Entry 8PSZ (electron microscopy, 2.42 A resolution); this record covers chains B and P of the 7 polymer chains in the assembly.

Chain B:
Protein: Putative PB1
Organism: Tilapia lake virus
UniProtKB: A0A1Y9SHW4 (A0A1Y9SHW4_9VIRU); numbering as in UniProt (aligned over 1-519)
Amino-acid sequence (519 residues; numbered 1 to 519; the number before each row is that of its first residue):
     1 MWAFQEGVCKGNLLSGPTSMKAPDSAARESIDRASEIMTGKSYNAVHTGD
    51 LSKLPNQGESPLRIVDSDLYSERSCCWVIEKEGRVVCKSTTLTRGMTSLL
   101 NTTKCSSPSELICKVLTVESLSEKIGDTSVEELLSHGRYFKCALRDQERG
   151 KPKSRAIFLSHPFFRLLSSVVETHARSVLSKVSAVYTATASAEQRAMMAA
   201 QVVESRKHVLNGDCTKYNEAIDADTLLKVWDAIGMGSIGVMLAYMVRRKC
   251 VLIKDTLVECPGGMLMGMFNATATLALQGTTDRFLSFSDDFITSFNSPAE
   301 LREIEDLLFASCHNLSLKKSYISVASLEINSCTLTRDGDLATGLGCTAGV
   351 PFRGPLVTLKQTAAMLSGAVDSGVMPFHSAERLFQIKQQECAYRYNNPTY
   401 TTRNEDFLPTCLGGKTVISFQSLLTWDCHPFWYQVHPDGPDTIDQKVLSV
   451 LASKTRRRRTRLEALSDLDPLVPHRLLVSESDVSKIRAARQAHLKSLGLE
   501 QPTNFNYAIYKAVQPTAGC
Disordered / not traced: 457-458, 516-519
Metal / ion sites: Mg2+ site 1: Gly212, Asp213, Asp290; Mg2+ site 2: Asp213, Cys214 (together with A0I)
Small-molecule neighbours: A0I ([(2R,3S,4R,5R)-5-(4-azanyl-2-oxidanylidene-pyrimidin-1-yl)-3,4-bis(oxidanyl)oxolan-2-yl]methoxy-N-[oxidanyl(phosphonooxy)phosphoryl]phosphonamidic acid): Arg145, Glu148, Lys151, Arg155, Asp213, Cys214, Thr215, Lys216, Tyr217, Asn218, Glu219, Met266, Gly267, Asn270, Ser288, Asp289, Ser316, Lys318, Lys319
What the authors report for this chain:
  - specificity-determining residues: Asn270 (proposed by the authors, not directly observed)

Chain P:
Molecule: Transcription-like product
Sequence (21 nucleotides; each row starts with the number of its first residue; note: 5 numbers in that range are skipped by the numbering (no residue carries them; nothing is unmodelled there); numbers below 1 keep their minus sign (A-4 is residue -4)):
    -4 AGAAUAUAAUA
    12 CCAAAUUUUA
Disordered / not traced: -4 to 3

How chain B and chain P interact:
Pairs across the interface (25; chain B residue first):
  Lys10(B) with U20(P), salt bridge to the phosphate; A21(P), salt bridge to the phosphate
  Asn12(B) with U20(P), hydrogen bond to the phosphate
  Pro55(B) with A4(P), phosphate contact; U5(P), phosphate contact
  Asn56(B) with A4(P), hydrogen bond to the sugar
  Gln57(B) with U5(P), hydrogen bond to the phosphate
  Ser67(B) with C13(P), sugar contact; A14(P), phosphate contact
  Tyr70(B) with A14(P), phosphate contact
  Glu72(B) with A15(P), phosphate contact
  Arg73(B) with A15(P), salt bridge to the phosphate
  Arg149(B) with U19(P), salt bridge to the phosphate
  Lys181(B) with U5(P), salt bridge to the phosphate; A6(P), salt bridge to the phosphate
  Ser288(B) with A21(P), sugar contact
  Asp289(B) with A21(P), hydrogen bond to the sugar
  Asp290(B) with A21(P), sugar contact
  Asn330(B) with U20(P), phosphate contact; A21(P), sugar contact
  Ser331(B) with U20(P), phosphate contact; A21(P), hydrogen bond to the phosphate
  Cys346(B) with U20(P), phosphate contact
  Ala348(B) with U19(P), phosphate contact
  Arg353(B) with U18(P), salt bridge to the phosphate
Interface residues without a listed pair, chain B (23 interface residues in all): Arg145, Ala192, Asp213, Gln361
Interface residues without a listed pair, chain P (11 interface residues in all): U17

Overview:
The interface between chain B and chain P involves 23 residues on one side and 11 on the other, with 5
hydrogen bonds and 7 salt bridges. Among the polar pairs are Asn56(B)-A4(P), Asp289(B)-A21(P) and
Asn12(B)-U20(P). Ligands of chain B: compound A0I. From the paper: the specificity determinant Asn270(B).
Chain B is Putative PB1 (Tilapia lake virus) and chain P is Transcription-like product; the structure, Tilapia
Lake Virus polymerase in vRNA elongation state with additional mode B promoter (transcriptase conformation),
was determined by electron microscopy (same publication as 8PSN, 8PSO, 8PSQ, 8PSS, 8PSU, 8PSX and 6 further
entries).
